Entry 3JCO (electron microscopy, 4.80 A resolution (low resolution: residue-level contacts below are approximate; hydrogen-bond / salt-bridge calls are withheld)); this record covers chains H and M of the 47 polymer chains in the assembly.

[Chain H]
Molecule: 26S protease regulatory subunit 7 homolog
Source organism: Saccharomyces cerevisiae S288c
UniProtKB: P33299 (PRS7_YEAST); residues 1-467 here = UniProt positions 1-467
Amino-acid sequence (467 residues; each row starts with the number of its first residue):
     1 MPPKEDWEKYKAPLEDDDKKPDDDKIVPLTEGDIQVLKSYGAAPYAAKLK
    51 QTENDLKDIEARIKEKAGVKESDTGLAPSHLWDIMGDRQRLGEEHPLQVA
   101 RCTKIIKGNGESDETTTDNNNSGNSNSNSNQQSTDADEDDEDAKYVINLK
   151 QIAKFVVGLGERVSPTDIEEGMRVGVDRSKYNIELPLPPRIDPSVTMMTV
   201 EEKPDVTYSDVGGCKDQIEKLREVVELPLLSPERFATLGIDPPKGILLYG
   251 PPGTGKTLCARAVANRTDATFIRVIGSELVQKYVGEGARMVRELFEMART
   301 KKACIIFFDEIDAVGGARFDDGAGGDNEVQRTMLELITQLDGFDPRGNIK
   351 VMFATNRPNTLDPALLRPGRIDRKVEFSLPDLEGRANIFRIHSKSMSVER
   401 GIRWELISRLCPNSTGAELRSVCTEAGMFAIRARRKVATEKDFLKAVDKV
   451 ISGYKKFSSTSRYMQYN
Unresolved in the structure: 1-48, 78-94, 108-142, 457-467
Curated features (UniProtKB/Swiss-Prot):
  - binding site (ATP): Gly250 to Thr257
  - modified residue (Phosphoserine): Ser164, Ser231

[Chain M]
Molecule: 26S protease regulatory subunit 6A
Source organism: Saccharomyces cerevisiae S288c
UniProtKB: P33297 (PRS6A_YEAST); residue numbers follow UniProt; this construct covers 1-434
Amino-acid sequence (434 residues; numbered 1 to 434; the number before each row is that of its first residue):
     1 MATLEELDAQTLPGDDELDQEILNLSTQELQTRAKLLDNEIRIFRSELQR
    51 LSHENNVMLEKIKDNKEKIKNNRQLPYLVANVVEVMDMNEIEDKENSEST
   101 TQGGNVNLDNTAVGKAAVVKTSSRQTVFLPMVGLVDPDKLKPNDLVGVNK
   151 DSYLILDTLPSEFDSRVKAMEVDEKPTETYSDVGGLDKQIEELVEAIVLP
   201 MKRADKFKDMGIRAPKGALMYGPPGTGKTLLARACAAQTNATFLKLAAPQ
   251 LVQMYIGEGAKLVRDAFALAKEKAPTIIFIDELDAIGTKRFDSEKSGDRE
   301 VQRTMLELLNQLDGFSSDDRVKVLAATNRVDVLDPALLRSGRLDRKIEFP
   351 LPSEDSRAQILQIHSRKMTTDDDINWQELARSTDEFNGAQLKAVTVEAGM
   401 IALRNGQSSVKHEDFVEGISEVQARKSKSVSFYA
Unresolved in the structure: 39-69, 86-112, 205-213, 425-434
Curated features (UniProtKB/Swiss-Prot):
  - binding site (ATP): Gly222 to Thr229
  - modified residue: Ala2 (N-acetylalanine), Tyr180 (Phosphotyrosine)

[Chain H / chain M interface]
Contacting residue pairs - 83 pairs, chain H then chain M:
  Lys104(H) with Gln74(M); Lys150(M)
  Ile105(H) with Gln74(M)
  Ile106(H) with Gln74(M); Asn149(M); Lys150(M); Asp151(M)
  Lys107(H) with Asn71(M); Asn72(M); Arg73(M); Gln74(M); Tyr77(M)
  Ala143(H) with Arg73(M); Gln74(M); Leu75(M)
  Lys144(H) with Gln74(M); Leu75(M); Pro76(M); Lys150(M)
  Tyr145(H) with Leu75(M)
  Val146(H) with Leu75(M); Pro76(M)
  Ala153(H) with Leu78(M)
  Phe155(H) with Pro76(M); Tyr77(M); Leu78(M); Lys150(M)
  Val156(H) with Pro76(M); Phe163(M)
  Val157(H) with Leu75(M)
  Gly158(H) with Phe163(M)
  Leu159(H) with Glu162(M); Phe163(M)
  Arg162(H) with Leu75(M)
  Tyr181(H) with Phe163(M)
  Glu219(H) with Arg404(M)
  Lys220(H) with Arg404(M)
  Arg222(H) with Arg404(M)
  Glu223(H) with Gly399(M); Met400(M); Leu403(M); Arg404(M)
  Leu227(H) with Leu403(M)
  Arg234(H) with Leu403(M)
  Phe235(H) with Leu403(M)
  Thr237(H) with Thr369(M); Ser408(M)
  Leu238(H) with Met368(M); Thr369(M); Gly399(M); Ala402(M); Leu403(M); Gln407(M); Ser408(M)
  Gly239(H) with Lys367(M); Thr369(M)
  Ile240(H) with Met368(M); Gly399(M); Met400(M)
  Pro243(H) with Met400(M)
  Arg318(H) with Pro249(M)
  Phe319(H) with Ala248(M); Pro249(M); Val252(M); Ala285(M)
  Asp321(H) with Pro249(M); Gln250(M); Gln253(M)
  Gly322(H) with Val252(M); Gln253(M); Met254(M); Tyr255(M)
  Ala323(H) with Met254(M)
  Asn327(H) with Gln250(M)
  Gln330(H) with Gln250(M)
  Arg331(H) with Lys168(M)
  Leu334(H) with Lys168(M); Ala169(M); Glu171(M)
  Pro368(H) with Lys392(M)
  Arg373(H) with Glu397(M); Met400(M); Arg404(M)
Also at the interface, not in a pair above, chain H (42 interface residues in all): Val224, Gly369, Asp372
Also at the interface, not in a pair above, chain M (41 interface residues in all): Lys70, Leu156, Ala389, Val396, Val410

[In short]
42 residues of chain H and 41 residues of chain M are in contact. Curated annotation (UniProt) lists 8
ATP-binding residues on chain H; 8 ATP-binding residues on chain M.
Here chain H is 26S protease regulatory subunit 7 homolog and chain M is 26S protease regulatory subunit 6A,
both from Saccharomyces cerevisiae S288c. Entry 3JCO (Structure of yeast 26S proteasome in M1 state derived
from Titan dataset) was determined by electron microscopy (same publication as 3JCP).
